PDB entry 8PI8 | X-ray diffraction, 2.30 A resolution | chains E and B of the 4 polymer chains in the assembly

[Chain E]
Molecule: Chains: E
Sequence (21 nucleotides; row label = number of the first residue in the row):
   301 ACTGGTTACT CTTTAACGTA T

[Chain B]
Protein: Hepatocyte nuclear factor 1-alpha
Organism: Homo sapiens
UniProt: P20823 (HNF1A_HUMAN); residue numbers follow UniProt; this construct covers 83-279
Chain sequence (198 residues; numbered 82 to 279; the number before each row is that of its first residue):
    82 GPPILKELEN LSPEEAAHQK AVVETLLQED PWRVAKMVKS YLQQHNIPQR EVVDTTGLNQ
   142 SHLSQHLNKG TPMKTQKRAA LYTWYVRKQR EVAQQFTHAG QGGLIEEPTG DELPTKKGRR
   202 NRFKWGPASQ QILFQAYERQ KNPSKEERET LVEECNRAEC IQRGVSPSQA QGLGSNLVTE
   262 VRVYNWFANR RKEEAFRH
Disordered / not traced: 82-91, 180-200, 277-279
Construct notes: expression tag (82)
Curated features (UniProtKB/Swiss-Prot):
  - DNA-binding region: Gly-199 to His-279 (Homeobox)
  - region (Interaction with DNA): Gln-130 to Glu-132, His-143 to Asn-149, Lys-155 to Lys-158, Arg-203 to Trp-206, Arg-263 to Tyr-265, Asn-270 to Lys-273
  - motif: Lys-197 to Lys-205 (Nuclear localization signal)
  - modified residue (Phosphoserine): Ser-93, Ser-247
  - cross-link: Lys-117 (Glycyl lysine isopeptide (Lys-Gly) (interchain with G-Cter in ubiquitin))
  - natural variant: Leu-107 (L107R: In MODY3), Lys-117 (K117E: In MODY3; uncertain significance), Tyr-122 (Y122C: In MODY3), Asn-127 (N127Y: In a hepatocellular carcinoma sample), Ile-128 (I128N: In MODY3; uncertain significance), Pro-129 (P129T: In MODY3; uncertain significance), Arg-131 (R131Q: In MODY3; R131W: In MODY3), Val-133 (V133M: In MODY3), Ser-142 (S142F: In MODY3), His-143 (H143Y: In MODY3), Lys-158 (K158N: In MODY3; uncertain significance), Arg-159 (R159Q: In MODY3; R159W: In MODY3), 20 further natural variant entries in UniProt
  - mutagenesis: Lys-117 (K117R: Strong loss of SPOP-mediated ubiquitination), Asn-127 (N127W: Abolishes transcription activation), Glu-132 (E132K: Abolishes transcription activation), Phe-177 (F177S: No significant effect on transcription activation), Ile-186 (I186Q: No effect on transcription activation), Thr-190 (T190Q: No effect on transcription activation), Asn-202 (N202D: Reduces transcription activation by 70%), Val-246 (V246D: Reduces transcription activation by 75%), Asn-257 (N257W: Reduces transcription activation by 70%)
From the paper describing this entry:
  - binding site for Chains: E (chain E): Arg-131, His-143, Asn-149, Lys-158, Arg-203, Lys-205, Arg-263, Asn-266, Asn-270, Lys-273
  - binding site for Chains: F: Ser-142, Lys-273
  - conformationally variable residues (side-chain flip): Arg-203

[Chain E / chain B interface]
Pairs across the interface (26):
  DG305(E) with Pro-153(B), phosphate contact; Lys-155(B), phosphate contact
  DT306(E) with His-143(B), salt bridge to the phosphate; Thr-152(B), base contact; Met-154(B), phosphate contact; Lys-155(B), salt bridge to the phosphate; Lys-158(B), salt bridge to the phosphate
  DT307(E) with Asn-140(B), phosphate contact; Ser-142(B), base contact; His-143(B), salt bridge to the phosphate; Gln-146(B), hydrogen bond to the base
  DA308(E) with Asn-140(B), hydrogen bond to the phosphate; Ser-142(B), hydrogen bond to the base
  DT314(E) with Arg-203(B), hydrogen bond to the base; Lys-205(B), phosphate contact
  DA315(E) with Phe-204(B), sugar contact; Lys-205(B), salt bridge to the phosphate; Trp-206(B), hydrogen bond to the phosphate; Asn-270(B), hydrogen bond to the base
  DA316(E) with Phe-204(B), phosphate contact; Arg-263(B), salt bridge to the phosphate; Asn-266(B), sugar contact; Asn-270(B), hydrogen bond to the base; Lys-273(B), base contact
  DC317(E) with Asn-266(B), base contact; Asn-270(B), base contact
Also at the interface, not in a pair above, chain E (10 interface residues in all): DG304, DC309
Also at the interface, not in a pair above, chain B (19 interface residues in all): Gln-141, Val-262

[Overview]
10 residues of chain E face 19 of chain B across their interface; the contacts include 7 hydrogen bonds and 6
salt bridges. Polar pairs include DT307(E)/Gln-146(B), DA308(E)/Ser-142(B) and DT314(E)/Arg-203(B). From the
paper: a binding site for Chains: E (chain E) at Arg-131(B), His-143(B) and Asn-149(B) among others; a binding
site for Chains: F at Ser-142(B) and Lys-273(B).
Here chain E is Chains: E and chain B is Hepatocyte nuclear factor 1-alpha (Homo sapiens). Entry 8PI8 (DNA
binding domain of HNF-1A bound to P2-HNF4A promoter DNA) was determined by X-ray diffraction, deposited
together with 8PI7, 8PI9 and 8PIA.
